7KTQ - chains F and I of the 10 polymer chains in the assembly; structure by electron microscopy, 3.30 A resolution.

[Chain F]
Protein: Histone H4
Organism: Xenopus laevis
UniProt: P62799 (H4_XENLA); residues 24-102 here correspond to UniProt positions 25-103 (UniProt number = residue number + 1)
Amino-acid sequence (79 residues; each row starts with the number of its first residue):
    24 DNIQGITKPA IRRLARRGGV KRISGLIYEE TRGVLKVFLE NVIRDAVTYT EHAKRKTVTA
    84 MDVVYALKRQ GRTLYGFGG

[Chain I]
Molecule: 601 DNA
Organism: Homo sapiens
Sequence (167 nucleotides; each row starts with the number of its first residue):
     1 TACCCGGGAT ATCGAGAATC CCGGTGCCGA GGCCGCTCAA TTGGTCGTAG ACAGCTCTAG
    61 CACCGCTTAA ACGCACGTAC GCGCTGTCCC CCGCGTTTTA ACCGCCAAGG GGATTACTCC
   121 CTAGTCTCCA GGCACGTGTC AGATATATAC ATCCGATATC CCGGGTA
Not modelled in the structure: 165-167

[Chain F / chain I interface]
Pairs across the interface (11):
  Arg35(F) with DC92(I), salt bridge to the phosphate
  Arg45(F) with DC91(I), sugar contact; DC92(I), sugar contact
  Ile46(F) with DC91(I), sugar contact; DC92(I), hydrogen bond to the phosphate
  Ser47(F) with DC91(I), phosphate contact
  Gly48(F) with DC91(I), phosphate contact
  Arg78(F) with DG112(I), phosphate contact
  Lys79(F) with DG111(I), phosphate contact; DG112(I), hydrogen bond to the phosphate
  Thr80(F) with DG112(I), hydrogen bond to the phosphate
Other interface residues (no listed pair), chain I (6 interface residues in all): DG93, DA113

[In short]
Chain F and chain I form an interface of 8 and 6 residues respectively; the contacts include 3 hydrogen bonds
and 1 salt bridge. Polar pairs include Ile46(F)-DC92(I), Lys79(F)-DG112(I) and Thr80(F)-DG112(I).
Here chain F is Histone H4 (Xenopus laevis) and chain I is 601 DNA (Homo sapiens). Entry 7KTQ (Nucleosome from
a dimeric PRC2 bound to a nucleosome) was determined by electron microscopy together with 7KSO, 7KSR and 7KTP
from the same study.
